PDB entry 6UTI | electron microscopy, 3.40 A resolution | chains O and H of the 28 polymer chains in the assembly

== Chain O ==
Protein: Proteasome subunit alpha
From: Thermoplasma acidophilum
Notes: EC 3.4.25.1
Reference sequence: P25156 (PSA_THEAC); residues 7-233 here = UniProt positions 7-233
Sequence (227 residues; row label = number of the first residue in the row):
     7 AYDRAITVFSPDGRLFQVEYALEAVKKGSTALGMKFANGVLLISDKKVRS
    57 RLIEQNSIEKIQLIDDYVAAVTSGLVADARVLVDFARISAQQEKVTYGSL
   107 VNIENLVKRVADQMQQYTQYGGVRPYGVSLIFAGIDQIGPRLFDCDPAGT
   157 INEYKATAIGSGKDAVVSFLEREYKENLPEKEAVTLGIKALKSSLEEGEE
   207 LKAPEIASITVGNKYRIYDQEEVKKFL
Differences from the reference sequence: engineered mutation Leu-28 (Arg in P25156)
What the authors report for this chain:
  - mutagenesis - K66A: abolished binding to activators (citing earlier work)

== Chain H ==
Protein: Proteasome subunit beta
From: Thermoplasma acidophilum
Notes: EC 3.4.25.1
Reference sequence: P28061 (PSB_THEAC); residues 1-203 here correspond to UniProt positions 9-211 (UniProt number = residue number + 8)
Sequence (203 residues; row label = number of the first residue in the row):
     1 TTTVGITLKDAVIMATERRVTMENFIMHKNGKKLFQIDTYTGMTIAGLVG
    51 DAQVLVRYMKAELELYRLQRRVNMPIEAVATLLSNMLNQVKYMPYMVQLL
   101 VGGIDTAPHVFSIDAAGGSVEDIYASTGSGSPFVYGVLESQYSEKMTVDE
   151 GVDLVIRAISAAKQRDSASGGMIDVAVITRKDGYVQLPTDQIESRIRKLG
   201 LIL

== How chain O and chain H interact ==
Contacting residue pairs (7):
  Val-101(O) / Asn-85(H)
  Thr-102(O) / Asn-85(H)
  Tyr-103(O) / Met-74(H)  hydrophobic
  Tyr-103(O) / Ala-78(H)
  Val-107(O) / Tyr-66(H)
  Asn-108(O) / Arg-70(H)
  Asn-111(O) / Arg-70(H)
Other interface residues (no listed pair), chain O (8 interface residues in all): Gly-104, Ile-144
Other interface residues (no listed pair), chain H (8 interface residues in all): Val-72, Thr-81, Leu-82

== In short ==
Chain O and chain H each contribute 8 residues to their interface. From the paper: K66A of chain O abolishes
binding to activators.
Here chain O is Proteasome subunit alpha and chain H is Proteasome subunit beta, both from Thermoplasma
acidophilum. Entry 6UTI (Allosteric coupling between alpha-rings of 20S proteasome, 20S proteasome with singly
capped PAN complex) was determined by electron microscopy, deposited together with 6UTF, 6UTG, 6UTH and 6UTJ.
